PDB entry 9CZQ | electron microscopy, 2.88 A resolution | chains B and C of the 8 polymer chains in the assembly

[Chain B (and C)]
Protein: Isoform 5 of Calcium-activated potassium channel subunit alpha-1
Organism: Homo sapiens
Notes: chain C of this document is another copy of the same molecule, construct and numbering; everything in this record applies to it too
Reference sequence: Q12791 (KCMA1_HUMAN), isoform Q12791-5; residues 1-1056 here correspond to UniProt positions 66-1121 (UniProt number = residue number + 65)
Sequence (1056 residues; row label = number of the first residue in the row):
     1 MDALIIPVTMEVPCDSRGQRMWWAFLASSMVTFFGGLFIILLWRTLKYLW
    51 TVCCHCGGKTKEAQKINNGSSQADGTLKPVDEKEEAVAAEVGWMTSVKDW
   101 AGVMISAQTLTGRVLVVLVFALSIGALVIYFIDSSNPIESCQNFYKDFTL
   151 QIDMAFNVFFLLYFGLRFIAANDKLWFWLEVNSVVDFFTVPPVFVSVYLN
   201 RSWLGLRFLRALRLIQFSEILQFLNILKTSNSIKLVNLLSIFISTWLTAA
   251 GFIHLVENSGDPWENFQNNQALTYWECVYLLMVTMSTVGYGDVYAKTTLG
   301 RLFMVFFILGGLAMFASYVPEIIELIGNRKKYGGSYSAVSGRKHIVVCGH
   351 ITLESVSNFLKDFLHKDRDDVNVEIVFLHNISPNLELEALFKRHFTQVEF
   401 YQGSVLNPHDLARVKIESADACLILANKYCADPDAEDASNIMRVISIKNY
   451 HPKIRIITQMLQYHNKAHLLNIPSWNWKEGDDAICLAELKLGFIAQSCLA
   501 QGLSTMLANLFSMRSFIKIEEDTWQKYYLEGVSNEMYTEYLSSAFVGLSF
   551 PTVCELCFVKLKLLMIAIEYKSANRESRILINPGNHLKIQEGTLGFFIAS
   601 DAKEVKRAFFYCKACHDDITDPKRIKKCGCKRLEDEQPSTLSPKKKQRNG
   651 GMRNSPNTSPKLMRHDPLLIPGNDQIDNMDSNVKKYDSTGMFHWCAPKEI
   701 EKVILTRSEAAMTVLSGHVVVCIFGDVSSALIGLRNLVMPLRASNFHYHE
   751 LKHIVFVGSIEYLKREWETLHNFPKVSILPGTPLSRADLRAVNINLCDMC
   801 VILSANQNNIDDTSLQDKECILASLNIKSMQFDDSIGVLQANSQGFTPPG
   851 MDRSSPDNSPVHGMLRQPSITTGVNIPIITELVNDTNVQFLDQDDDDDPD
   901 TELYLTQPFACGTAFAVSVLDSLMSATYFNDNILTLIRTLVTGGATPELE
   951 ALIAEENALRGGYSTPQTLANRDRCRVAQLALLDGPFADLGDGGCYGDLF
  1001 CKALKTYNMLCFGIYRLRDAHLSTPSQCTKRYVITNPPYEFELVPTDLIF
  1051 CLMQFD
Disordered / not traced: 1-18, 55-90, 570-576, 616-680, 834-870
Ion coordination: K+ site 1: Thr287 (shared with 1 residue of chain A; Thr287(C) of chain C; 1 residue of chain D); K+ site 2: Thr287, Val288 (shared with 2 residues of chain A; Thr287(C), Val288(C) of chain C; 2 residues of chain D); K+ site 3: Val288, Gly289 (shared with 2 residues of chain A; Val288(C), Gly289(C) of chain C; 2 residues of chain D); K+ site 4: Gly289, Tyr290 (shared with 2 residues of chain A; Gly289(C), Tyr290(C) of chain C; 2 residues of chain D); Ca2+ site 1: Asp367, Arg514, Ser533, Glu535, Ser600; Mg2+: Glu374, Glu399; Ca2+ site 2: Asn449 (shared with Gln889(C), Asp892(C), Asp895(C), Asp897(C) of chain C); Ca2+ site 3: Gln889, Asp892, Asp895, Asp897 (shared with 1 residue of chain A)
UniProt features mapped onto this chain:
  - region: Leu491 to Phe511 (Segment S7), Leu548 to Ile568 (Segment S8), Cys612 to His616 (Heme-binding motif)
  - motif: Thr287 to Tyr290 (Selectivity for potassium)
  - binding site (Mg(2+)): Glu374, Gln397, Glu399
  - lipidation (S-palmitoyl cysteine): Cys53, Cys54, Cys56

[Chain B / chain C interface]
Pairs across the interface - 82 pairs, chain B then chain C:
  Val91(B) - Gly341(C)
  Thr95(B) - Val339(C)
  Asp99(B) - Arg342(C)  salt bridge
  Gly102(B) - Thr396(C)
  Val103(B) - Thr396(C)
  Ser106(B) - Phe395(C)
  Gln108(B) - Phe395(C)
  Gln108(B) - Thr396(C)  hydrogen bond
  Gln108(B) - Gln397(C)  hydrogen bond
  Asn172(B) - Glu399(C)
  Gln222(B) - Ala389(C)
  Gln222(B) - Lys392(C)
  Gln222(B) - Arg393(C)
  Phe223(B) - Lys392(C)
  Asn225(B) - Arg393(C)
  Lys228(B) - Glu386(C)
  Lys228(B) - Arg393(C)
  Thr229(B) - Glu386(C)
  Ser230(B) - Leu385(C)
  Ser230(B) - Glu386(C)  hydrogen bond (backbone-side chain)
  Ile233(B) - Leu385(C)
  Ile233(B) - Ala389(C)  hydrophobic
  Lys234(B) - Leu385(C)
  Leu280(B) - Tyr290(C)
  Thr284(B) - Val288(C)
  Thr284(B) - Tyr290(C)  hydrogen bond
  Thr287(B) - Ser286(C)
  Thr287(B) - Thr287(C)
  Thr287(B) - Val288(C)
  Val288(B) - Val288(C)
  Gly289(B) - Val288(C)
  Gly289(B) - Gly289(C)
  Tyr290(B) - Tyr290(C)
  Gly291(B) - Tyr290(C)
  Tyr294(B) - Asp292(C)
  Arg301(B) - Glu276(C)  salt bridge
  Arg301(B) - Tyr279(C)
  Arg301(B) - Asp292(C)  salt bridge
  Met304(B) - Tyr290(C)
  Val305(B) - Trp246(C)  hydrophobic
  Val305(B) - Tyr279(C)  hydrophobic
  Ile308(B) - Met282(C)  hydrophobic
  Ile308(B) - Ser286(C)
  Leu309(B) - Met282(C)  hydrophobic
  Leu309(B) - Phe315(C)  hydrophobic
  Leu309(B) - Val319(C)
  Leu309(B) - Ile323(C)
  Leu312(B) - Ser286(C)
  Ala313(B) - Ile323(C)  hydrophobic
  Leu406(B) - Gln889(C)
  Asn407(B) - Pro899(C)
  Pro408(B) - Pro899(C)
  His409(B) - Asp898(C)  salt bridge
  Ala438(B) - Leu815(C)  hydrophobic
  Ala438(B) - Lys818(C)
  Ser439(B) - Leu815(C)
  Ile441(B) - Leu822(C)  hydrophobic
  Met442(B) - Ser814(C)
  Met442(B) - Lys818(C)
  Met442(B) - Asn887(C)
  Met442(B) - Phe890(C)  hydrophobic
  Ile445(B) - Ile821(C)  hydrophobic
  Ile445(B) - Leu822(C)  hydrophobic
  Ile445(B) - Phe890(C)  hydrophobic
  Ser446(B) - Phe890(C)
  Asn449(B) - Gln889(C)  hydrogen bond (side chain-backbone)
  Asn449(B) - Phe890(C)
  Asn449(B) - Asp892(C)
  Asn449(B) - Gln893(C)
  Asn449(B) - Asp897(C)  hydrogen bond
  His468(B) - Leu784(C)
  Asn471(B) - Arg786(C)  hydrogen bond
  Asn471(B) - Leu825(C)
  Asn471(B) - Asn826(C)  hydrogen bond
  Asn471(B) - Ser829(C)
  Ile472(B) - Ser829(C)
  Pro473(B) - Leu825(C)
  Pro473(B) - Ser829(C)
  Pro473(B) - Gln893(C)
  Glu955(B) - Arg786(C)  salt bridge
  Glu955(B) - Ala787(C)  hydrogen bond (backbone-backbone)
  Glu955(B) - Arg790(C)  salt bridge
Interface residues without a listed pair, chain B (55 interface residues in all): Glu219, Leu227, Val293, Ala295, Ala435, Ser474, Ala954, Asn957
Interface residues without a listed pair, chain C (52 interface residues in all): Phe242, Val283, Val293, Ser340, His394, Ser785, Asp900

[In short]
Chain B and chain C form an interface of 55 and 52 residues respectively; the contacts include 9 hydrogen
bonds and 6 salt bridges. Polar pairs include Asp99(B)-Arg342(C), Arg301(B)-Glu276(C) and Arg301(B)-Asp292(C).
UniProt lists 3 Mg2+-binding residues on chain B.
Chain B and chain C are both Isoform 5 of Calcium-activated potassium channel subunit alpha-1 (Homo sapiens);
the structure, Ca2+ bound open-inactivated hSlo1 + beta2N-beta4 channel in detergent, was determined by
electron microscopy together with 9CZH, 9CZJ, 9CZK, 9CZM, 9CZO, 9D18 and 9D19 from the same study.
